Entry 6O81 (electron microscopy, 3.21 A resolution); this record covers chains D and E of the 16 polymer chains in the assembly.

== Chain D ==
Protein: Translation initiation factor eIF-2B subunit beta
Organism: Homo sapiens
UniProtKB: P49770 (EI2BB_HUMAN); residues 2-351 here = UniProt positions 2-351
Chain sequence (368 residues; numbered -16 to 351; the number before each row is that of its first residue; numbers below 1 keep their minus sign (Met-16 is residue -16)):
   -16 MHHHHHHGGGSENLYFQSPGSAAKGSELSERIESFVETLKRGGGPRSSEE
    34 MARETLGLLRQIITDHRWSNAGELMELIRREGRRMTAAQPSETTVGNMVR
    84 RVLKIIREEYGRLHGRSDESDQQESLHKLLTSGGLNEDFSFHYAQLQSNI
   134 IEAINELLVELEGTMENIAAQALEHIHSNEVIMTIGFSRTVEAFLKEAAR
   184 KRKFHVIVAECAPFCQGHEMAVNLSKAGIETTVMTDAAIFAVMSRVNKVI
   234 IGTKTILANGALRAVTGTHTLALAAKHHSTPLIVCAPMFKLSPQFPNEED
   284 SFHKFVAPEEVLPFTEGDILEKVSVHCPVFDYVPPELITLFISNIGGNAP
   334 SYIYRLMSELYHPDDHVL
Unresolved in the structure: -16 to 7, 99-124
Construct notes: initiating methionine (-16); expression tag (-15 to 1)
Residues lining bound ligands: C7B (2-(4-chloranylphenoxy)-N-[4-[2-(4-chloranylphenoxy)ethanoylamino]cyclohexyl]ethanamide): Asn162, Val164, His188, Ile190, Thr215, Val225
UniProt features mapped onto this chain:
  - natural variant: Val85 (V85E: In VWM2), Ala127 (A127V: Found in a patient with Rett syndrome-like phenotype; uncertain significance), Ser171 (S171F: In VWM2), Pro196 (P196S: In VWM2), Gly200 (G200V: In VWM2), Glu213 (E213G: In VWM2), Cys268 (C268Y: In VWM2), Lys273 (K273R: In VWM2), Val316 (V316D: In VWM2), Gly329 (G329V: In VWM2)
Reported in the primary citation:
  - mutagenesis - N132D: increased catalytic activity with Eukaryotic translation initiation factor 2 subunit 1

== Chain E ==
Protein: Translation initiation factor eIF-2B subunit delta
Organism: Homo sapiens
UniProtKB: Q9UI10 (EI2BD_HUMAN); residue numbers follow UniProt; this construct covers 1-523
Chain sequence (523 residues; each row starts with the number of its first residue):
     1 MAAVAVAVREDSGSGMKAELPPGPGAVGREMTKEEKLQLRKEKKQQKKKR
    51 KEEKGAEPETGSAVSAAQCQVGPTRELPESGIQLGTPREKVPAGRSKAEL
   101 RAERRAKQEAERALKQARKGEQGGPPPKASPSTAGETPSGVKRLPEYPQV
   151 DDLLLRRLVKKPERQQVPTRKDYGSKVSLFSHLPQYSRQNSLTQFMSIPS
   201 SVIHPAMVRLGLQYSQGLVSGSNARCIALLRALQQVIQDYTTPPNEELSR
   251 DLVNKLKPYMSFLTQCRPLSASMHNAIKFLNKEITSVGSSKREEEAKSEL
   301 RAAIDRYVQEKIVLAAQAISRFAYQKISNGDVILVYGCSSLVSRILQEAW
   351 TEGRRFRVVVVDSRPWLEGRHTLRSLVHAGVPASYLLIPAASYVLPEVSK
   401 VLLGAHALLANGSVMSRVGTAQLALVARAHNVPVLVCCETYKFCERVQTD
   451 AFVSNELDDPDDLQCKRGEHVALANWQNHASLRLLNLVYDVTPPELVDLV
   501 ITELGMIPCSSVPVVLRVKSSDQ
Unresolved in the structure: 1-165, 523
Residues lining bound ligands: C7B (2-(4-chloranylphenoxy)-N-[4-[2-(4-chloranylphenoxy)ethanoylamino]cyclohexyl]ethanamide): Val177, Ser178, Leu179, Phe180, Phe452, Leu485
UniProt features mapped onto this chain:
  - region: Arg170 to Leu179 (May bind the chemical integrated stress response (ISR) inhibitor ISRIB)
  - modified residue: Ala2 (N-acetylalanine), Ser12 (Phosphoserine), Thr86 (Phosphothreonine), Ser130 (Phosphoserine)
  - natural variant: Arg209 (R209Q: In VWM4), Ala228 (A228V: In VWM4), Leu269 (L269R: In VWM4), Arg357 (R357Q: In VWM4), Arg374 (R374C: In VWM4), Cys465 (C465R: In VWM4), Tyr489 (Y489H: In VWM4)
Reported in the primary citation:
  - mutagenesis - R250A (kobs=0.013min-1), R250E (kobs=0.023min-1): unchanged catalytic activity on dissociated tetramers
  - mutagenesis - R250A (kobs=0.012min-1), R250E (kobs=0.017min-1): decreased catalytic activity on ISRIB-stabilized eIF2B octamer

== Chain D / chain E interface ==
Pairs across the interface (88):
  Glu193(D) - Arg364(E)  salt bridge
  Ala195(D) - Leu387(E)
  Ala195(D) - Pro389(E)
  Pro196(D) - Arg467(E)  hydrogen bond (backbone-side chain)
  Phe197(D) - Arg467(E)
  Cys198(D) - Arg364(E)
  Cys198(D) - Cys465(E)  hydrophobic
  His201(D) - Leu463(E)
  His201(D) - Ala472(E)
  His201(D) - Leu473(E)
  Val205(D) - Ala472(E)
  Ser208(D) - His479(E)
  Ser208(D) - Ser481(E)
  Ser208(D) - Leu482(E)
  Lys209(D) - His479(E)
  Gly211(D) - Ser481(E)
  Glu213(D) - Ser481(E)
  Glu213(D) - Arg483(E)  salt bridge
  Thr214(D) - Ser481(E)  hydrogen bond (backbone-backbone)
  Thr214(D) - Leu482(E)
  Thr214(D) - Arg483(E)  hydrogen bond (backbone-backbone)
  Thr215(D) - Arg483(E)
  Val216(D) - Leu463(E)
  Val216(D) - Leu482(E)  hydrophobic
  Val216(D) - Arg483(E)  hydrogen bond (backbone-backbone)
  Val216(D) - Leu484(E)  hydrophobic
  Val216(D) - Leu485(E)  hydrogen bond (backbone-backbone)
  Met217(D) - Leu463(E)  hydrophobic
  Met217(D) - Leu485(E)
  Thr218(D) - Arg364(E)
  Asp219(D) - Ile388(E)
  Asp219(D) - Pro389(E)
  Asp219(D) - Gln422(E)  hydrogen bond (backbone-side chain)
  Ala220(D) - Tyr336(E)
  Ala220(D) - Ser363(E)
  Ala220(D) - Val418(E)
  Ala220(D) - Gly419(E)
  Ala220(D) - Gln422(E)
  Ala221(D) - Val418(E)  hydrophobic
  Ala221(D) - Gln422(E)
  Ile222(D) - Gln422(E)  hydrogen bond (backbone-side chain)
  Phe223(D) - Ala421(E)  hydrophobic
  Phe223(D) - Gln422(E)
  Phe223(D) - Leu425(E)  hydrophobic
  Phe223(D) - Pro493(E)
  Ala224(D) - Phe452(E)
  Ala224(D) - Leu487(E)
  Ala224(D) - Asp490(E)
  Val225(D) - Phe452(E)  hydrophobic
  Arg228(D) - Leu179(E)
  Arg228(D) - Asp450(E)  salt bridge
  Arg228(D) - Phe452(E)
  Thr249(D) - Pro389(E)  hydrogen bond (side chain-backbone)
  Gly250(D) - Pro389(E)
  His252(D) - Ser392(E)
  His252(D) - His430(E)
  Thr253(D) - Ser392(E)
  Thr253(D) - Gln422(E)
  Thr253(D) - Val426(E)
  Leu256(D) - Ala429(E)  hydrophobic
  Ala257(D) - Leu425(E)  hydrophobic
  His260(D) - Leu425(E)
  His286(D) - Tyr393(E)
  Phe288(D) - Tyr393(E)
  Val294(D) - Arg370(E)  hydrogen bond (backbone-side chain)
  Val294(D) - Tyr385(E)  hydrophobic
  Val294(D) - Leu387(E)  hydrophobic
  Leu295(D) - Arg370(E)
  Leu295(D) - Tyr385(E)  hydrophobic
  Pro296(D) - Arg370(E)
  Glu299(D) - Arg370(E)  salt bridge
  Glu299(D) - Arg374(E)  salt bridge
  Ile302(D) - Leu373(E)  hydrophobic
  Ile302(D) - Val377(E)  hydrophobic
  Lys305(D) - Ala383(E)
  Val306(D) - Leu373(E)  hydrophobic
  Val306(D) - Ala383(E)
  Val306(D) - Tyr385(E)  hydrophobic
  Ser307(D) - Ala383(E)  hydrogen bond (backbone-backbone)
  Ser307(D) - Ser384(E)  hydrogen bond (backbone-side chain)
  Ser307(D) - Tyr385(E)  hydrogen bond (backbone-backbone)
  Val308(D) - Tyr385(E)
  His309(D) - Tyr385(E)
  His309(D) - Leu386(E)
  Pro311(D) - Ala390(E)
  Pro311(D) - Tyr393(E)  hydrophobic
  Asp314(D) - Pro389(E)
  Asp314(D) - Ser392(E)  hydrogen bond
Other interface residues (no listed pair), chain D (49 interface residues in all): Glu202, Ala204, Ile212, Glu293
Other interface residues (no listed pair), chain E (47 interface residues in all): Pro365, Ala451, Gln464, His470, Leu496

== In short ==
Chain D and chain E form an interface of 49 and 47 residues respectively, with 13 hydrogen bonds and 5 salt
bridges. Among the polar pairs are Glu193(D)-Arg364(E), Glu213(D)-Arg483(E) and Arg228(D)-Asp450(E). The paper
reports that R250A and R250E of chain E reduce catalytic activity on ISRIB-stabilized eIF2B octamer; N132D of
chain D increases catalytic activity with Eukaryotic translation initiation factor 2 subunit 1.
Chain D is Translation initiation factor eIF-2B subunit beta and chain E is Translation initiation factor
eIF-2B subunit delta, both from Homo sapiens; the structure, Electron cryo-microscopy of the eukaryotic
translation initiation factor 2B bound to translation initiation factor 2 from ..., was determined by electron
microscopy together with 6O85 and 6O9Z from the same study.
